PDB entry 7YNI | electron microscopy, 3.26 A resolution | chains A and B

== Chain A ==
Name: Sodium/glucose cotransporter 1
Source organism: Homo sapiens
UniProtKB: P13866 (SC5A1_HUMAN); residue numbers follow UniProt; this construct covers 1-664
Chain sequence (664 residues; each row starts with the number of its first residue):
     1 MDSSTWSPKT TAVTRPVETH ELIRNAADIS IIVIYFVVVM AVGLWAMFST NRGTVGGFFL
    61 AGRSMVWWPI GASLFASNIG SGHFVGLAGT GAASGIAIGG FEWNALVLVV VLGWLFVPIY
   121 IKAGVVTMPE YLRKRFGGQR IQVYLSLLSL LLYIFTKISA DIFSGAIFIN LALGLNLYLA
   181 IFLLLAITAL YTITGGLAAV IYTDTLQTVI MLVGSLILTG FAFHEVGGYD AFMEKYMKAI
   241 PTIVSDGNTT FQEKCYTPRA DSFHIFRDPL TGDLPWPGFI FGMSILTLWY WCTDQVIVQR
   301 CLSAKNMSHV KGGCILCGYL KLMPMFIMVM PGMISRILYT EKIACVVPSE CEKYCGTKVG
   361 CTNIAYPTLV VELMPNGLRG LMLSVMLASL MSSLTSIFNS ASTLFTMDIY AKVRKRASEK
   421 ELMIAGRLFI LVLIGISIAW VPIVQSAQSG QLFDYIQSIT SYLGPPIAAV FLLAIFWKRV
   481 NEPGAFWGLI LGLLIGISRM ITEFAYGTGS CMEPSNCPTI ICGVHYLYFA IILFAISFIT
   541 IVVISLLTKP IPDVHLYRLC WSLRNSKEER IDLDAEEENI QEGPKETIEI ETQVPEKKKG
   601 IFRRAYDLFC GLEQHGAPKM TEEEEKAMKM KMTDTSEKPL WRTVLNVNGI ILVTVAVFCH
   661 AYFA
Not modelled in the structure: 1-18, 49-62, 194-199, 508-515, 575-626
Disulfide bonds: C345-C351, C355-C361, C517-C522
Small-molecule neighbours: KQC ((2R,3R,4R,5S,6R)-5-fluoranyl-6-(hydroxymethyl)oxane-2,3,4-triol): N78, H83, F101, E102, A105, M283, L286, T287, W289, Y290, W291, K321, F453, I456, Q457, T460
What the authors report for this chain:
  - conformationally variable residues (helix shift): S396, F453
  - contacts within the chain: I98-F453 (hydrophobic contact), F101-F453 (hydrophobic contact)

== Chain B ==
Name: PDZK1-interacting protein 1
Source organism: Homo sapiens
UniProtKB: Q13113 (PDZ1I_HUMAN); residues 1-114 here = UniProt positions 1-114
Chain sequence (114 residues; numbered 1 to 114; the number before each row is that of its first residue):
     1 MSALSLLILG LLTAVPPASC QQGLGNLQPW MQGLIAVAVF LVLVAIAFAV NHFWCQEEPE
    61 PAHMILTVGN KADGVLVGTD GRYSSMAASF RSSEHENAYE NVPEEEGKVR STPM
Not modelled in the structure: 1-26, 55-114
Swiss-Prot annotation at these positions:
  - modified residue: S85 (Phosphoserine)

== How chain A and chain B interact ==
Residue-residue contacts (16):
  N646(A) - F48(B)
  I650(A) - F40(B)
  I650(A) - V44(B)  hydrophobic
  I650(A) - F48(B)  hydrophobic
  V653(A) - F40(B)  hydrophobic
  T654(A) - V37(B)
  T654(A) - F40(B)
  V657(A) - A36(B)
  V657(A) - F40(B)  hydrophobic
  F658(A) - G33(B)
  F658(A) - V37(B)  hydrophobic
  A661(A) - Q32(B)
  A661(A) - G33(B)
  A661(A) - A36(B)  hydrophobic
  Y662(A) - P29(B)
  Y662(A) - W30(B)
Other interface residues (no listed pair), chain B (10 interface residues in all): L34

== In short ==
The interface between chain A and chain B involves 8 residues on one side and 10 on the other. Bound to chain
A: compound KQC. The paper reports conformational variability at S396(A) and F453(A); contacts within the
chain involving I98(A), F453(A) and F101(A).
Chain A is Sodium/glucose cotransporter 1 and chain B is PDZK1-interacting protein 1, both from Homo sapiens;
the structure, Structure of human SGLT1-MAP17 complex bound with substrate 4D4FDG in the occluded
conformation, was determined by electron microscopy, deposited together with 7YNJ and 7YNK.
